Entry 4PSL (X-ray diffraction, 3.50 A resolution); this record covers chains A and C of the 4 polymer chains in the assembly.

# Chain A (and C)
Protein: ssDNA binding protein
Organism: Pyrococcus furiosus
Notes: chain C of this document is another copy of the same molecule, construct and numbering; everything in this record applies to it too
UniProt: Q8U208 (Q8U208_PYRFU); residues 2-148 here = UniProt positions 2-148
Sequence (149 residues; row label = number of the first residue in the row; numbering starts at 0):
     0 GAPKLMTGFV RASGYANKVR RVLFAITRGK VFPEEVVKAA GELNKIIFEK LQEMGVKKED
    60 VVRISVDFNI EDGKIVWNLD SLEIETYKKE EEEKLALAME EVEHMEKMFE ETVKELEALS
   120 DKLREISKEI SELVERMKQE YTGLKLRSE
Not modelled in the structure: 0-1 (chain C: 0)
Differences from the reference sequence: expression tag (0-1)
Modified positions: Mse5, Mse53, Mse98, Mse104, Mse107, Mse136 (selenomethionine; parent Met)

# Chain A / chain C interface
Pairs across the interface (71; chain A residue first):
  Asn16(A) - Gly142(C)
  Arg19(A) - Leu143(C)
  Arg19(A) - Leu145(C)
  Arg19(A) - Glu148(C)  salt bridge
  Arg20(A) - Gln138(C)
  Arg20(A) - Glu139(C)  hydrogen bond (side chain-backbone)
  Arg20(A) - Tyr140(C)
  Arg20(A) - Thr141(C)
  Phe23(A) - Gln138(C)
  Phe23(A) - Leu145(C)  hydrophobic
  Ala24(A) - Glu139(C)
  Arg27(A) - Arg135(C)
  Arg27(A) - Gln138(C)  hydrogen bond
  Arg27(A) - Glu139(C)  salt bridge
  Pro32(A) - Ser147(C)
  Glu33(A) - Ser147(C)
  Val36(A) - Ser147(C)
  Glu105(A) - Tyr140(C)
  Phe108(A) - Mse136(C)  hydrophobic
  Phe108(A) - Tyr140(C)  hydrophobic
  Glu109(A) - Thr141(C)
  Glu109(A) - Gly142(C)  hydrogen bond (side chain-backbone)
  Glu109(A) - Leu143(C)
  Val112(A) - Mse136(C)  hydrophobic
  Val112(A) - Lys137(C)
  Val112(A) - Thr141(C)
  Lys113(A) - Leu143(C)
  Glu116(A) - Val133(C)
  Glu116(A) - Lys137(C)  salt bridge
  Ser119(A) - Ile129(C)
  Ser119(A) - Ser130(C)
  Ser119(A) - Val133(C)
  Leu122(A) - Ser126(C)
  Arg123(A) - Ser126(C)
  Arg123(A) - Ser130(C)  hydrogen bond
  Ser126(A) - Leu122(C)
  Ser126(A) - Arg123(C)  hydrogen bond (side chain-backbone)
  Ser130(A) - Ser119(C)  hydrogen bond
  Ser130(A) - Arg123(C)
  Val133(A) - Leu115(C)  hydrophobic
  Val133(A) - Glu116(C)
  Val133(A) - Ser119(C)
  Arg135(A) - Arg27(C)
  Mse136(A) - Phe108(C)  hydrophobic
  Mse136(A) - Val112(C)  hydrophobic
  Lys137(A) - Val112(C)
  Lys137(A) - Glu116(C)  salt bridge
  Gln138(A) - Arg20(C)
  Gln138(A) - Phe23(C)
  Gln138(A) - Arg27(C)  hydrogen bond
  Glu139(A) - Arg20(C)  hydrogen bond (backbone-side chain)
  Glu139(A) - Arg27(C)  salt bridge
  Tyr140(A) - Arg20(C)  hydrogen bond (backbone-side chain)
  Thr141(A) - Arg20(C)
  Thr141(A) - Phe108(C)
  Thr141(A) - Glu109(C)
  Gly142(A) - Asn16(C)
  Gly142(A) - Glu109(C)  hydrogen bond (backbone-side chain)
  Leu143(A) - Arg19(C)  hydrogen bond (backbone-side chain)
  Leu143(A) - Glu109(C)
  Leu143(A) - Val112(C)  hydrophobic
  Leu143(A) - Lys113(C)
  Leu145(A) - Arg19(C)
  Leu145(A) - Phe23(C)  hydrophobic
  Arg146(A) - Glu116(C)  salt bridge
  Arg146(A) - Asp120(C)  salt bridge
  Ser147(A) - Pro32(C)
  Ser147(A) - Glu33(C)
  Ser147(A) - Val36(C)
  Glu148(A) - Arg19(C)  salt bridge
  Glu148(A) - Val36(C)
Also at the interface, not in a pair above, chain A (37 interface residues in all): Leu115, Asp120, Ile129
Also at the interface, not in a pair above, chain C (35 interface residues in all): Ala24

# Summary
37 residues of chain A and 35 residues of chain C are in contact; the contacts include 11 hydrogen bonds and 8
salt bridges. Polar pairs include Arg19(A)-Glu148(C), Arg27(A)-Glu139(C) and Glu116(A)-Lys137(C).
Chain A and chain C are both ssDNA binding protein (Pyrococcus furiosus); the structure, Crystal structure of
pfuThermo-DBP-RP1 (crystal form I), was determined by X-ray diffraction together with 4PSM, 4PSN and 4PSO from
the same study.
